PDB entry 4L1O | X-ray diffraction, 2.30 A resolution | chains A and B

# Chain A (and B)
Protein: Aldehyde dehydrogenase
Source organism: Homo sapiens
Notes: EC 1.2.1.5; chain B of this document is another copy of the same molecule, construct and numbering; everything in this record applies to it too
Reference sequence: P30838 (AL3A1_HUMAN); residues 0-452 here correspond to UniProt positions 1-453 (UniProt number = residue number + 1)
Chain sequence (469 residues; numbered -16 to 452; the number before each row is that of its first residue; numbers below 1 keep their minus sign (His-16 is residue -16)):
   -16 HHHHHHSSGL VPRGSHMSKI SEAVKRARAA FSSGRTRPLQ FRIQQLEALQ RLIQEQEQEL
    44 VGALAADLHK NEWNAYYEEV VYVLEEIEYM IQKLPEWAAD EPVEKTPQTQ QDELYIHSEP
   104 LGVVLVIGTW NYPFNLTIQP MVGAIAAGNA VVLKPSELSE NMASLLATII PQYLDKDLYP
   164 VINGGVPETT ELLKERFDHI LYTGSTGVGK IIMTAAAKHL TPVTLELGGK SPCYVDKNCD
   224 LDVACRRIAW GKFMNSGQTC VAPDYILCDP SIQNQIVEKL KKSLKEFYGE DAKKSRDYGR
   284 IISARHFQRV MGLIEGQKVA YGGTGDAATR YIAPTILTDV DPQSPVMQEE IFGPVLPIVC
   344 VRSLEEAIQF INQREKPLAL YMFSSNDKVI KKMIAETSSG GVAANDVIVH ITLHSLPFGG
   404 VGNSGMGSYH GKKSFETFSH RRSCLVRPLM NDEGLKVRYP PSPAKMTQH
Disordered / not traced: -16 to 0, 448-452 (chain B: -16 to 0)
Differences from the reference sequence: expression tag (-16 to -1); variant Ala133 (Ser134 in P30838)
Glycans and other covalent adducts: compound 1VL linked to Cys243
Metal / ion sites: K+ site 1: Thr321, Asp322; K+ site 2: Lys439, Tyr442
Ligand contacts: 1VL ((3S)-1-{[4-(1,3-benzodioxol-5-ylmethyl)piperazin-1-yl]methyl}-3-hydroxy-1,3-dihydro-2H-indol-2-one): Glu61, Tyr65, Asn114, Tyr115, Asn118, Leu119, Thr186, Glu209, Met237, Thr242, Ile391, Ile394, Thr395, Phe401, Tyr412, His413
UniProt features mapped onto this chain:
  - active site: Glu209, Cys243
  - binding site (NAD(+)): Gly187 to Gly192
  - modified residue: Ser1 (N-acetylserine), Lys177 (N6-acetyllysine), Lys193 (N6-acetyllysine)
Reported in the primary citation:
  - binding site for 1VL: Cys243, Phe401, Tyr412, His413
  - catalytic residues: Cys243
  - binding site for 1VL: Met237 (proposed by the authors, not directly observed)

# Interface between chain A and chain B
Pairs across the interface - 182 pairs, chain A then chain B:
  Arg20(A) - Ala378(B)  hydrogen bond (side chain-backbone)
  Glu40(A) - His452(B)  salt bridge
  Asn54(A) - Ser445(B)
  Glu55(A) - Met449(B)
  Trp56(A) - Val440(B)
  Trp56(A) - Arg441(B)
  Trp56(A) - Ser445(B)
  Trp56(A) - Pro446(B)
  Trp56(A) - Met449(B)
  Tyr59(A) - His452(B)
  Tyr60(A) - His452(B)
  Val86(A) - Ser398(B)
  Val86(A) - Leu399(B)  hydrophobic
  Glu87(A) - His397(B)  salt bridge
  Glu87(A) - Ser398(B)  hydrogen bond (backbone-side chain)
  Thr89(A) - His397(B)
  Thr92(A) - Leu396(B)
  Leu97(A) - Leu396(B)  hydrophobic
  Leu97(A) - Ser398(B)
  Tyr98(A) - Ile377(B)
  Ile99(A) - Pro400(B)
  His100(A) - Ile377(B)
  Glu102(A) - Thr380(B)
  Glu102(A) - Ser381(B)  hydrogen bond
  Glu102(A) - Ser382(B)
  Leu104(A) - Lys359(B)  hydrogen bond (backbone-side chain)
  Arg179(A) - Glu358(B)  salt bridge
  Arg179(A) - Asn406(B)
  Thr189(A) - Leu203(B)
  Lys193(A) - Ala200(B)
  Lys193(A) - Lys201(B)  hydrogen bond (side chain-backbone)
  Lys193(A) - Leu203(B)
  Met196(A) - Met196(B)
  Met196(A) - Ala200(B)  hydrophobic
  Met196(A) - Thr204(B)
  Thr197(A) - Ala200(B)
  Ala200(A) - Lys193(B)
  Ala200(A) - Met196(B)  hydrophobic
  Ala200(A) - Thr197(B)
  Lys201(A) - Lys193(B)  hydrogen bond (backbone-side chain)
  Leu203(A) - Thr189(B)
  Leu203(A) - Gly192(B)
  Leu203(A) - Lys193(B)
  Leu203(A) - Leu210(B)  hydrophobic
  Leu203(A) - Asn406(B)
  Leu203(A) - Met409(B)
  Thr204(A) - Met196(B)
  Thr204(A) - Met409(B)
  Pro205(A) - Met409(B)
  Leu208(A) - Leu203(B)  hydrophobic
  Leu210(A) - Leu203(B)  hydrophobic
  Cys222(A) - Leu432(B)  hydrophobic
  Asp223(A) - Leu432(B)
  Val226(A) - Leu432(B)  hydrophobic
  Arg229(A) - Tyr442(B)
  Arg230(A) - Pro431(B)  hydrogen bond (side chain-backbone)
  Arg230(A) - Met433(B)  hydrogen bond (side chain-backbone)
  Arg230(A) - Leu438(B)
  Arg230(A) - Arg441(B)
  Arg230(A) - Tyr442(B)
  Trp233(A) - Arg441(B)
  Trp233(A) - Tyr442(B)  hydrophobic
  Glu269(A) - Pro443(B)
  Glu269(A) - Pro444(B)
  Phe270(A) - Tyr442(B)  hydrophobic
  Phe270(A) - Pro443(B)
  Phe270(A) - Pro444(B)
  Tyr271(A) - Pro443(B)  hydrophobic
  Arg279(A) - Pro444(B)
  Arg279(A) - Ser445(B)  hydrogen bond (side chain-backbone)
  Asp280(A) - Pro443(B)
  Asp280(A) - Pro444(B)
  Asp280(A) - Ser445(B)  hydrogen bond
  Glu358(A) - Arg179(B)  salt bridge
  Lys359(A) - Leu104(B)  hydrogen bond (side chain-backbone)
  Leu363(A) - Arg425(B)
  Phe366(A) - Leu432(B)  hydrophobic
  Ser368(A) - Leu432(B)
  Ile377(A) - Tyr98(B)
  Ile377(A) - His100(B)
  Ile377(A) - Arg425(B)  hydrogen bond (backbone-side chain)
  Ala378(A) - Arg20(B)  hydrogen bond (backbone-side chain)
  Thr380(A) - Glu102(B)
  Thr380(A) - Arg425(B)  hydrogen bond (backbone-side chain)
  Ser381(A) - Glu102(B)  hydrogen bond
  Ser381(A) - Arg425(B)
  Ser382(A) - Glu102(B)
  Ser382(A) - His423(B)  hydrogen bond (backbone-side chain)
  Ser382(A) - Arg425(B)  hydrogen bond
  Gly383(A) - His423(B)  hydrogen bond (backbone-side chain)
  Gly383(A) - Arg425(B)
  Gly383(A) - Ser426(B)
  Gly384(A) - Ser426(B)
  Val385(A) - Arg425(B)
  Val385(A) - Ser426(B)  hydrogen bond (backbone-backbone)
  Val385(A) - Cys427(B)
  Val385(A) - Leu428(B)  hydrogen bond (backbone-backbone)
  Ala386(A) - Leu428(B)
  Ala387(A) - Leu428(B)  hydrogen bond (backbone-backbone)
  Ala387(A) - Val429(B)
  Ala387(A) - Arg430(B)  hydrogen bond (backbone-backbone)
  Asn388(A) - Arg430(B)  hydrogen bond (side chain-backbone)
  Asn388(A) - Leu432(B)
  Asp389(A) - Arg430(B)  salt bridge
  Asp389(A) - Arg441(B)  salt bridge
  Val392(A) - Leu428(B)  hydrophobic
  Val392(A) - Arg430(B)
  Val392(A) - Arg441(B)
  His393(A) - Leu428(B)
  Leu396(A) - Thr92(B)
  Leu396(A) - Leu97(B)  hydrophobic
  His397(A) - Glu87(B)  salt bridge
  His397(A) - Thr89(B)
  Ser398(A) - Val86(B)
  Ser398(A) - Glu87(B)  hydrogen bond (side chain-backbone)
  Ser398(A) - Leu97(B)
  Leu399(A) - Val86(B)  hydrophobic
  Leu399(A) - Tyr98(B)
  Leu399(A) - Ser426(B)
  Pro400(A) - Ser426(B)  hydrogen bond (backbone-side chain)
  Gly403(A) - His423(B)  hydrogen bond (backbone-side chain)
  Val404(A) - His423(B)
  Asn406(A) - Arg179(B)
  Asn406(A) - Leu203(B)
  Met409(A) - Leu203(B)
  Met409(A) - Thr204(B)
  Met409(A) - Pro205(B)
  His423(A) - Ser382(B)
  His423(A) - Gly383(B)
  His423(A) - Gly403(B)  hydrogen bond (side chain-backbone)
  His423(A) - Val404(B)
  Arg425(A) - Leu363(B)
  Arg425(A) - Ile377(B)  hydrogen bond (side chain-backbone)
  Arg425(A) - Thr380(B)  hydrogen bond (side chain-backbone)
  Arg425(A) - Ser381(B)
  Arg425(A) - Ser382(B)  hydrogen bond
  Arg425(A) - Gly383(B)
  Arg425(A) - Val385(B)
  Ser426(A) - Gly383(B)
  Ser426(A) - Gly384(B)
  Ser426(A) - Val385(B)  hydrogen bond (backbone-backbone)
  Ser426(A) - Leu399(B)
  Ser426(A) - Pro400(B)  hydrogen bond (side chain-backbone)
  Cys427(A) - Val385(B)
  Leu428(A) - Val385(B)  hydrogen bond (backbone-backbone)
  Leu428(A) - Ala386(B)
  Leu428(A) - Ala387(B)  hydrogen bond (backbone-backbone)
  Leu428(A) - Val392(B)  hydrophobic
  Leu428(A) - His393(B)
  Val429(A) - Ala387(B)
  Arg430(A) - Ala387(B)  hydrogen bond (backbone-backbone)
  Arg430(A) - Asn388(B)  hydrogen bond (backbone-side chain)
  Arg430(A) - Asp389(B)  salt bridge
  Arg430(A) - Val392(B)
  Pro431(A) - Arg230(B)  hydrogen bond (backbone-side chain)
  Leu432(A) - Cys222(B)  hydrophobic
  Leu432(A) - Asp223(B)
  Leu432(A) - Val226(B)  hydrophobic
  Leu432(A) - Phe366(B)  hydrophobic
  Leu432(A) - Asn388(B)
  Met433(A) - Arg230(B)  hydrogen bond (backbone-side chain)
  Leu438(A) - Arg230(B)
  Lys439(A) - Arg229(B)
  Val440(A) - Trp56(B)
  Arg441(A) - Trp56(B)
  Arg441(A) - Arg230(B)
  Arg441(A) - Trp233(B)
  Arg441(A) - Asp389(B)  salt bridge
  Tyr442(A) - Arg229(B)
  Tyr442(A) - Arg230(B)
  Tyr442(A) - Trp233(B)  hydrophobic
  Tyr442(A) - Phe270(B)  hydrophobic
  Pro443(A) - Phe270(B)
  Pro443(A) - Tyr271(B)  hydrophobic
  Pro443(A) - Asp280(B)
  Pro444(A) - Glu269(B)
  Pro444(A) - Phe270(B)
  Pro444(A) - Asp280(B)
  Ser445(A) - Trp56(B)
  Ser445(A) - Arg279(B)  hydrogen bond
  Ser445(A) - Asp280(B)  hydrogen bond
  Pro446(A) - Arg279(B)  hydrogen bond (backbone-side chain)
Interface residues without a listed pair, chain A (101 interface residues in all): Asp83, Lys88, Asp181, Gly192, Ala199, His202, Ala227, Ser367, Ile373, Lys374, Gly405, Arg424, Asn434, Asp435
Interface residues without a listed pair, chain B (97 interface residues in all): Asn54, Asp83, Ile99, Asp181, Ala199, His202, Leu208, Ala227, Ser368, Ile373, Lys374, Gly405, Arg424, Asn434, Asp435, Ala447

# In short
101 residues of chain A and 97 residues of chain B are in contact, with 41 hydrogen bonds and 9 salt bridges.
Among the polar pairs are Glu40(A)-His452(B), Glu87(A)-His397(B) and Arg179(A)-Glu358(B). Compound 1VL is
covalently linked to Cys243(A). The paper reports the catalytic residue Cys243(A); a binding site for 1VL at
Cys243(A), Phe401(A) and Tyr412(A) among others.
Both chains are Aldehyde dehydrogenase (Homo sapiens). Entry 4L1O (Crystal structure of human ALDH3A1 with
inhibitor 1-{[4-(1,3-benzodioxol-5-ylmethyl)piperazin-1-yl]methyl}-1H-indole-2,3-dione) was determined by
X-ray diffraction together with 4KWF and 4KWG from the same study.
